PDB entry 3SOW | X-ray diffraction, 1.95 A resolution | chains A and C

Chain A:
Protein: E3 ubiquitin-protein ligase UHRF1
Organism: Homo sapiens
Notes: EC 6.3.2.-; fragment: uhrf1
UniProt: Q96T88 (UHRF1_HUMAN); residues 311-380 here correspond to UniProt positions 298-367 (UniProt number = residue number - 13)
Sequence (70 residues; numbered 311 to 380; the number before each row is that of its first residue):
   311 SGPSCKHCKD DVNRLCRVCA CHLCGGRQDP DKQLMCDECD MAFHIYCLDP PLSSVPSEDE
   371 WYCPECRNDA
Not modelled in the structure: 311-312, 380
Swiss-Prot annotation at these positions:
  - zinc finger: Asn323 to Asp379 (PHD-type)
  - region (Histone H3R2me0 binding): Cys346 to Asp350, Pro366 to Glu368
  - site: Cys329 (Histone H3K4me0 binding), Pro340 (Histone H3R2me0 binding), Gln343 (Histone H3R2me0 binding)
  - modified residue: Ser311 (Phosphoserine)
Bound ions: Zn2+ site 1: Cys315, Cys318, Cys326, Cys329; Zn2+ site 2: His317 (shared with 2 residues of chain B); Zn2+ site 3: Cys331, Cys334, His354, Cys357; Zn2+ site 4: His332, Glu375 (shared with 1 residue of chain B); Zn2+ site 5: Cys346, Cys349, Cys373, Cys376
Reported in the primary citation:
  - mutagenesis - D347A/E348A: unchanged localization

Chain C:
Protein: Histone H3
Sequence (9 residues; each row starts with the number of its first residue):
     1 ARTKQTARK
Not modelled in the structure: 7-9
Modified positions: Lys4 (n-trimethyllysine; M3L)

Chain A / chain C interface:
Pairs across the interface - 19 pairs, chain A then chain C:
  Cys329(A) with Lys4(C)
  Pro340(A) with Thr3(C); Lys4(C), hydrogen bond (backbone-backbone); Gln5(C), hydrogen bond (backbone-backbone)
  Asp341(A) with Thr3(C); Gln5(C)
  Gln343(A) with Arg2(C); Thr3(C); Lys4(C), hydrogen bond (backbone-backbone)
  Leu344(A) with Arg2(C)
  Met345(A) with Arg2(C), hydrogen bond (backbone-backbone); Thr3(C); Lys4(C)
  Cys346(A) with Arg2(C), hydrogen bond (backbone-side chain)
  Asp347(A) with Arg2(C), salt bridge
  Asp350(A) with Arg2(C), salt bridge
  Pro366(A) with Ala1(C), hydrogen bond (backbone-backbone)
  Glu368(A) with Ala1(C), hydrogen bond (backbone-backbone)
  Asp369(A) with Ala1(C)
Other interface residues (no listed pair), chain A (15 interface residues in all): Val365, Ser367, Trp371

Overview:
The interface between chain A and chain C involves 15 residues on one side and 5 on the other; the contacts
include 7 hydrogen bonds and 2 salt bridges. Among the polar pairs are Asp347(A)-Arg2(C), Asp350(A)-Arg2(C)
and Cys346(A)-Arg2(C). The paper reports that D347A/E348A of chain A leave localization unchanged.
Chain A is E3 ubiquitin-protein ligase UHRF1 (Homo sapiens) and chain C is Histone H3; the structure,
Structure of UHRF1 PHD finger in complex with histone H3K4me3 1-9 peptide, was determined by X-ray diffraction
(same publication as 3SOU and 3SOX).
